Entry 6JKB (X-ray diffraction, 2.44 A resolution); this record covers chains A and B.

[Chain A (and B)]
Molecule: Metallo-beta-lactamase type 2
Organism: Klebsiella pneumoniae
Notes: EC 3.5.2.6; chain B of this document is another copy of the same molecule, construct and numbering; everything in this record applies to it too
Reference sequence: C7C422 (BLAN1_KLEPN); residues 2-244 here correspond to UniProt positions 28-270 (UniProt number = residue number + 26)
Amino-acid sequence (244 residues; numbered 1 to 244; the number before each row is that of its first residue):
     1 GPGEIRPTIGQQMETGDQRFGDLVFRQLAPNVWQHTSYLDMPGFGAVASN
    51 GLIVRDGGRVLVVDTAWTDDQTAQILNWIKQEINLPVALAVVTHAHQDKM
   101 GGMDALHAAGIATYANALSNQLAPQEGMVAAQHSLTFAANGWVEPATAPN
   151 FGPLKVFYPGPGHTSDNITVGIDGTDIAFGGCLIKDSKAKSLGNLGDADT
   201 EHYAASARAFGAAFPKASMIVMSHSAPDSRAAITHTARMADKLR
Construct notes: expression tag (1)
Swiss-Prot annotation at these positions:
  - binding site (Zn(2+)): H94, H96, D98, H163, C182, H224
  - binding site (substrate): K185, N194
Ion coordination: Zn2+ site 1: H94, H96, H163 (together with AMPICILLIN (open form)); Zn2+ site 2: D98, C182, H224 (together with AMPICILLIN (open form))
Small-molecule neighbours: AMPICILLIN (open form) (ZZ7; (2R,4S)-2-[(R)-{[(2R)-2-amino-2-phenylacetyl]amino}(carboxy)methyl]-5,5-dimethyl-1,3-thiazolidine-4-carboxylic acid): I9, V47, W67, H94, H96, Q97, D98, E126, M128, H163, C182, K185, L192, G193, N194, H224

[How chain A and chain B interact]
Contacting residue pairs (35):
  A117(A) - F137(B)
  A117(A) - A139(B)
  L118(A) - Y158(B)
  N120(A) - A139(B)
  Q121(A) - A139(B)
  Q121(A) - G141(B)
  Q121(A) - Y158(B)  hydrogen bond (side chain-backbone)
  Q121(A) - P159(B)
  Q121(A) - G160(B)
  L122(A) - P161(B)
  L122(A) - H202(B)
  Q125(A) - H202(B)
  Q125(A) - A205(B)
  E126(A) - E201(B)
  E126(A) - H202(B)  salt bridge
  S134(A) - A139(B)
  F137(A) - A117(B)
  A138(A) - Q121(B)
  A139(A) - N120(B)
  A139(A) - Q121(B)
  A139(A) - S134(B)
  G141(A) - Q121(B)
  Y158(A) - L118(B)
  Y158(A) - Q121(B)  hydrogen bond (backbone-side chain)
  P159(A) - Q121(B)
  G160(A) - Q121(B)
  P161(A) - L122(B)
  P161(A) - S165(B)
  S165(A) - P161(B)
  D197(A) - E201(B)
  E201(A) - E126(B)
  E201(A) - D197(B)
  H202(A) - Q125(B)
  H202(A) - E126(B)  salt bridge
  A205(A) - Q125(B)
Other interface residues (no listed pair), chain A (23 interface residues in all): T136, N140
Other interface residues (no listed pair), chain B (23 interface residues in all): T136, A138, N140

[Summary]
The chain A/chain B interface involves 23 residues from each chain, with 2 hydrogen bonds and 2 salt bridges.
Polar pairs include E126(A)-H202(B) and Q121(A)-Y158(B). Ligands of chain A: AMPICILLIN (open form).
Both chains are Metallo-beta-lactamase type 2 (Klebsiella pneumoniae). Entry 6JKB (Crystal structure of
metallo-beta-lactamse, NDM-1, in complex with hydrolyzed ampicillin) was determined by X-ray diffraction,
deposited together with 6JKA.
